Entry 8YF0 (electron microscopy, 3.49 A resolution); this record covers chains B and C.

[Chain B (and C)]
Protein: Synaptic vesicle glycoprotein 2A
Organism: Homo sapiens
Notes: chain C of this document is another copy of the same molecule, construct and numbering; everything in this record applies to it too
UniProtKB: Q7L0J3 (SV2A_HUMAN); residues 1-734 here = UniProt positions 1-734
Chain sequence (755 residues; row label = number of the first residue in the row):
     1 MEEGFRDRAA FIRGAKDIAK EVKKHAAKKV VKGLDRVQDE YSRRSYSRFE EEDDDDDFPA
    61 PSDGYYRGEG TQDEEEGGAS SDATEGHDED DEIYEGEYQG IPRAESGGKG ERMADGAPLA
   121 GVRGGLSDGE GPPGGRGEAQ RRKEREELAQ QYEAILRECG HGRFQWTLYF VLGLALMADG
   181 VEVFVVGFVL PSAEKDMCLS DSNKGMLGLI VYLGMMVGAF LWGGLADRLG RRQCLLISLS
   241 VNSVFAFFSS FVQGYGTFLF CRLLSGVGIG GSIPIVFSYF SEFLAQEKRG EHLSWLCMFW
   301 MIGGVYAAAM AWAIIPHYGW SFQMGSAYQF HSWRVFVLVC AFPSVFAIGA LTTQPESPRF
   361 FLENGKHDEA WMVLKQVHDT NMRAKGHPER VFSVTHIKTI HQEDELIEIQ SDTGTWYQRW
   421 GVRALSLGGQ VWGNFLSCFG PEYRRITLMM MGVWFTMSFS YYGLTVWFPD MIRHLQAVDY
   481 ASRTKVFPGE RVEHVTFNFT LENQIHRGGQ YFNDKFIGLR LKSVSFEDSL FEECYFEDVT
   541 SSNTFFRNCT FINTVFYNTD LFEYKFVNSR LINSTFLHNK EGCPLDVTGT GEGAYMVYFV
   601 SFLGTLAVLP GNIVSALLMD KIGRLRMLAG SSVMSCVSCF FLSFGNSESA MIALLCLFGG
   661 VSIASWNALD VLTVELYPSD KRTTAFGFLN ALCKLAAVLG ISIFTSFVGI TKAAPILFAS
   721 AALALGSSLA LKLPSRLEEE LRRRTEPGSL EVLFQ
Not modelled in the structure: 1-132, 405-414, 710-755 (chain C: 1-132, 405-414, 735-755)
Construct notes: expression tag (735-755)
Swiss-Prot annotation at these positions:
  - modified residue: Ser80 (Phosphoserine), Ser81 (Phosphoserine), Thr84 (Phosphothreonine), Ser127 (Phosphoserine), Ser393 (Phosphoserine), Tyr480 (Phosphotyrosine)
  - glycosylation (N-linked (GlcNAc...) asparagine): Asn498, Asn548, Asn573
  - natural variant: Arg383 (R383Q: In DEE113; uncertain significance)

[Chain B / chain C interface]
Contacting residue pairs (30):
  Phe602(B) - Phe644(C)  hydrophobic
  Leu603(B) - Ala650(C)  hydrophobic
  Leu603(B) - Leu654(C)
  Leu606(B) - Phe641(C)  hydrophobic
  Leu606(B) - Leu654(C)  hydrophobic
  Ala607(B) - Leu654(C)  hydrophobic
  Ala607(B) - Leu657(C)
  Ile613(B) - Met634(C)  hydrophobic
  Val614(B) - Leu618(C)
  Val614(B) - Val661(C)  hydrophobic
  Leu617(B) - Ile622(C)  hydrophobic
  Leu618(B) - Leu618(C)  hydrophobic
  Lys621(B) - Lys621(C)
  Ile622(B) - Lys621(C)
  Val633(B) - Val614(C)  hydrophobic
  Cys636(B) - Pro610(C)
  Cys636(B) - Val614(C)  hydrophobic
  Phe640(B) - Ala607(C)
  Phe640(B) - Cys656(C)  hydrophobic
  Phe640(B) - Leu657(C)  hydrophobic
  Ser643(B) - Leu603(C)
  Phe644(B) - Ala607(C)  hydrophobic
  Phe644(B) - Ile652(C)  hydrophobic
  Asn646(B) - Phe599(C)
  Ser647(B) - Ser649(C)
  Glu648(B) - Ser649(C)  hydrogen bond
  Ser649(B) - Ser649(C)
  Ser649(B) - Ala653(C)
  Ala653(B) - Leu657(C)  hydrophobic
  Cys656(B) - Leu657(C)  hydrophobic
Also at the interface, not in a pair above, chain B (29 interface residues in all): Arg483, Phe599, Leu609, Pro610, Ser615, Ser632, Ile652, Leu657
Also at the interface, not in a pair above, chain C (31 interface residues in all): Ser482, Leu606, Val608, Ile613, Ser615, Leu617, Gly623, Val633, Val637, Phe640, Asn646, Glu648

[Overview]
The interface between chain B and chain C involves 29 residues on one side and 31 on the other, with 1
hydrogen bond. The hydrogen-bonded pair is Glu648(B)-Ser649(C).
Chain B and chain C are both Synaptic vesicle glycoprotein 2A (Homo sapiens); the structure, Cryo-EM structure
of human SV2A, was determined by electron microscopy together with 8YF1 from the same study.
